PDB entry 8RHN | electron microscopy, 4.50 A resolution (low resolution: residue-level contacts below are approximate; hydrogen-bond / salt-bridge calls are withheld) | chains D and E of the 16 polymer chains in the assembly

# Chain D
Molecule: Cyclin-dependent kinase 2-interacting protein
Source organism: Homo sapiens
Reference sequence: Q9BW66 (CINP_HUMAN); residues 1-212 here = UniProt positions 1-212
Chain sequence (237 residues; row label = number of the first residue in the row; numbers below 1 keep their minus sign (Met-24 is residue -24)):
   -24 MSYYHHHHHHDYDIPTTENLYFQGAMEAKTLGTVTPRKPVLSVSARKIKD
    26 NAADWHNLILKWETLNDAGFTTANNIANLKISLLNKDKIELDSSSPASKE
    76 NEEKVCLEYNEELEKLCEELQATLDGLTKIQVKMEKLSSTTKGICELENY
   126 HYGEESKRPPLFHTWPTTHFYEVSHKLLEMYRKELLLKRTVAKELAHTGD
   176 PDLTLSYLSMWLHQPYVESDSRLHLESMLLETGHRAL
Not modelled in the structure: -24 to 18, 59-84, 126-134, 209-212
Construct notes: initiating methionine (-24); expression tag (-23 to 0)
UniProt features mapped onto this chain:
  - binding site (Na(+)): Ser202
  - modified residue: Met1 (N-acetylmethionine), Ser69 (Phosphoserine), Ser73 (Phosphoserine)
  - natural variant: Asp177 (D177N: In a colorectal cancer sample)
  - mutagenesis: Pro11 to Pro14 (No effect on interaction with AFG2A and AFG2B), Arg21 to Lys24 (No effect on interaction with AFG2A and AFG2B), Leu162 (L162R: Loss of interaction with AFG2A and AFG2B), Leu178 (L178R: No effect on interaction with AFG2A and AFG2B), Ser181 (S181R: Strongly decreases interaction with AFG2A and AFG2B), Ser184 (S184R: Strongly decreases interaction with AFG2A and AFG2B)

# Chain E
Molecule: ATPase family gene 2 protein homolog A
Source organism: Homo sapiens
Notes: EC 3.6.4.10
Reference sequence: Q8NB90 (AFG2A_HUMAN); residues 1-893 here = UniProt positions 1-893
Chain sequence (920 residues; numbered -26 to 893; the number before each row is that of its first residue; numbers below 1 keep their minus sign (Met-26 is residue -26)):
   -26 MSYYHHHHHHDYDIPTTENLYFQGAMGMSSKKNRKRLNQSAENGSSLPSA
    24 ASSCAEARAPSAGSDFAATSGTLTVTNLLEKVDDKIPKTFQNSLIHLGLN
    74 TMKSANICIGRPVLLTSLNGKQEVYTAWPMAGFPGGKVGLSEMAQKNVGV
   124 RPGDAIQVQPLVGAVLQAEEMDVALSDKDMEINEEELTGCILRKLDGKIV
   174 LPGNFLYCTFYGRPYKLQVLRVKGADGMILGGPQSDSDTDAQRMAFEQSS
   224 METSSLELSLQLSQLDLEDTQIPTSRSTPYKPIDDRITNKASDVLLDVTQ
   274 SPGDGSGLMLEEVTGLKCNFESAREGNEQLTEEERLLKFSIGAKCNTDTF
   324 YFISSTTRVNFTEIDKNSKEQDNQFKVTYDMIGGLSSQLKAIREIIELPL
   374 KQPELFKSYGIPAPRGVLLYGPPGTGKTMIARAVANEVGAYVSVINGPEI
   424 ISKFYGETEAKLRQIFAEATLRHPSIIFIDELDALCPKREGAQNEVEKRV
   474 VASLLTLMDGIGSEVSEGQVLVLGATNRPHALDAALRRPGRFDKEIEIGV
   524 PNAQDRLDILQKLLRRVPHLLTEAELLQLANSAHGYVGADLKVLCNEAGL
   574 CALRRILKKQPNLPDVKVAGLVKITLKDFLQAMNDIRPSAMREIAIDVPN
   624 VSWSDIGGLESIKLKLEQAVEWPLKHPESFIRMGIQPPKGVLLYGPPGCS
   674 KTMIAKALANESGLNFLAIKGPELMNKYVGESERAVRETFRKARAVAPSI
   724 IFFDELDALAVERGSSLGAGNVADRVLAQLLTEMDGIEQLKDVTILAATN
   774 RPDRIDKALMRPGRIDRIIYVPLPDAATRREIFKLQFHSMPVSNEVDLDE
   824 LILQTDAYSGAEIVAVCREAALLALEEDIQANLIMKRHFTQALSTVTPRI
   874 PESLRRFYEDYQEKSGLHTL
Not modelled in the structure: -26 to 43, 205-315, 337-893
Construct notes: initiating methionine (-26); expression tag (-25 to 0)
UniProt features mapped onto this chain:
  - binding site (ATP): Gly394 to Thr401, Gly668 to Thr675
  - modified residue: Thr272 (Phosphothreonine), Ser274 (Phosphoserine), Ser279 (Phosphoserine)
  - cross-link: Lys859 (Glycyl lysine isopeptide (Lys-Gly) (interchain with G-Cter in SUMO2))
  - natural variant: Arg84 (R84Q: In NEDHSB), Ser90 (S90I: In NEDHSB), Ala100 (A100T: In NEDHSB), Gln132 to Leu893 (deletion: In NEDHSB), Thr330 (deletion: In NEDHSB), Ser448 (S448L: In NEDHSB), Val488 (V488L: In NEDHSB), Arg529 (R529Q: In NEDHSB), Trp626 (W626C: In NEDHSB), Asp628 (D628G: In NEDHSB), Arg784 (R784Q: In NEDHSB), Ala844 (A844V: In NEDHSB)
  - mutagenesis: Gly185 (G185E: No effect on protein stability. No effect on interaction with AFG2B), Phe323 (F323I: Reduces protein stability)
From the paper describing this entry:
  - disease-associated variants - G185E: unchanged stability
  - disease-associated variants - A100T (12-20 degC), F323I (12-20 degC), T330DEL (12-20 degC): decreased stability
  - disease-associated variants - T330DEL, D608DEL: decreased binding to SPATA5L1 and CINP

# How chain D and chain E interact
Contacting residue pairs (14):
  Asn85(D) - Arg166(E)
  Asn85(D) - Tyr184(E)
  Leu88(D) - Tyr184(E)
  Glu89(D) - Tyr184(E)
  Cys92(D) - Gly185(E)
  Glu93(D) - Thr182(E)
  Gln96(D) - Gly185(E)
  Lys168(D) - Met153(E)
  Lys168(D) - Arg186(E)
  Lys168(D) - Pro187(E)
  Glu169(D) - Met153(E)
  Glu169(D) - Arg186(E)
  Ala171(D) - Tyr184(E)
  His172(D) - Arg186(E)
Also at the interface, not in a pair above, chain E (8 interface residues in all): Phe183

# Overview
Chain D and chain E form an interface of 10 and 8 residues respectively. From the paper: A100T, F323I and
T330DEL of chain E reduce stability; T330DEL and D608DEL of chain E reduce binding to SPATA5L1 and CINP.
Chain D is Cyclin-dependent kinase 2-interacting protein and chain E is ATPase family gene 2 protein homolog
A, both from Homo sapiens; the structure, Structure of the 55LCC ATPase complex, was determined by electron
microscopy (same publication as 8CIH).
